9JQN - chains A and G of the 12 polymer chains in the assembly; structure by electron microscopy, 3.03 A resolution.

Chain A:
Molecule: V(D)J recombination-activating protein 1
From: Mus musculus
Notes: EC 3.1.-.-, 2.3.2.27
Reference sequence: P15919 (RAG1_MOUSE); residues 1-1040 here = UniProt positions 1-1040
Chain sequence (1040 residues; numbered 1 to 1040; the number before each row is that of its first residue):
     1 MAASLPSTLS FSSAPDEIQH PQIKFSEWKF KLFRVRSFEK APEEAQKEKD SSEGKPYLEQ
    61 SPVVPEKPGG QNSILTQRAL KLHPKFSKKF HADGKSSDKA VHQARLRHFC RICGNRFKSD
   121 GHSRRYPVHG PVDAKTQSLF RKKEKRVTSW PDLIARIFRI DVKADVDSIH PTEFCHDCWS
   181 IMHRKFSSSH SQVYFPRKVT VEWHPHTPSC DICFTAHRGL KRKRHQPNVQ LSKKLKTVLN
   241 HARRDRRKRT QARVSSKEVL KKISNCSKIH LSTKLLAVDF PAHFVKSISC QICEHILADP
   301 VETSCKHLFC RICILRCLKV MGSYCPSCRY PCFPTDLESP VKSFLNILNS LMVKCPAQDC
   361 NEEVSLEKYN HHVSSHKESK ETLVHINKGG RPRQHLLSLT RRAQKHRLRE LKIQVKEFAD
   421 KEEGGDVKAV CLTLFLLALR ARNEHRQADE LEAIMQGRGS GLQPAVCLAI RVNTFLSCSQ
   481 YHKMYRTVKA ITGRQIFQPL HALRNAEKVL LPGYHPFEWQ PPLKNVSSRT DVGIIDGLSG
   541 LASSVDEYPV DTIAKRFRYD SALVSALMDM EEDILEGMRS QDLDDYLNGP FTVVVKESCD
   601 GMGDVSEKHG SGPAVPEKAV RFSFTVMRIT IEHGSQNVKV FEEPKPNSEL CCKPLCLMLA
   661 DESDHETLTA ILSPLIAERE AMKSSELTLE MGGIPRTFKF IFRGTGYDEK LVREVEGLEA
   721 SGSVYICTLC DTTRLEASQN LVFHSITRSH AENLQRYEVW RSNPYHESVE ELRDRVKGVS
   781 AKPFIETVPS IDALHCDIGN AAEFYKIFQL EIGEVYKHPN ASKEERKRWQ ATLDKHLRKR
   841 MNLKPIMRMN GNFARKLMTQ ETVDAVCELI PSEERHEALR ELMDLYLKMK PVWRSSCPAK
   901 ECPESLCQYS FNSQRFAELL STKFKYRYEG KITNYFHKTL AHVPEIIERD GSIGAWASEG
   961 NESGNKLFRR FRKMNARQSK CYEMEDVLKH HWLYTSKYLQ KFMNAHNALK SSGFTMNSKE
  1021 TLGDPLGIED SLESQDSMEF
Not modelled in the structure: 1-460, 1009-1040
Ion coordination: Ca2+: Asp-600 (shared with 1 residue of chain F); Zn2+: Cys-727, Cys-730, His-937, His-942
Swiss-Prot annotation at these positions:
  - zinc finger: Cys-290 to Arg-329 (RING-type), Leu-351 to Lys-380 (RAG1-type)
  - DNA-binding region: Gly-389 to Gln-456 (NBD)
  - binding site (Zn(2+)): Cys-266, His-270, Cys-290, Cys-293, His-295, Cys-305, His-307, Cys-310, Cys-313, Cys-325, Cys-328, Cys-355, Cys-360, His-372, His-376
  - binding site (a divalent metal cation): Asp-600, Asp-708, Glu-962
  - site: Trp-893 (Essential for DNA hairpin formation, participates in base-stacking interactions near the cleavage site)
  - cross-link: Lys-233 (Glycyl lysine isopeptide (Lys-Gly) (interchain with G-Cter in ubiquitin))

Chain G:
Molecule: 15-nt DNA strand
Sequence (15 nucleotides; row label = number of the first residue in the row):
    27 ATTTGCATCA CTGTG
Ion coordination: Ca2+: DG41 (shared with 1 residue of chain C)

Chain A / chain G interface:
Pairs across the interface - 13 pairs, chain A then chain G:
  Tyr-485(A) / DG31(G)  hydrogen bond to the phosphate
  Lys-489(A) / DG31(G)  phosphate contact
  Gln-495(A) / DT30(G)  phosphate contact
  Pro-499(A) / DT30(G)  phosphate contact
  His-501(A) / DT29(G)  sugar contact
  His-501(A) / DT30(G)  salt bridge to the phosphate
  Lys-608(A) / DT38(G)  phosphate contact
  His-609(A) / DC37(G)  phosphate contact
  His-609(A) / DT38(G)  hydrogen bond to the phosphate
  Gly-610(A) / DC37(G)  phosphate contact
  Gln-978(A) / DC37(G)  sugar contact
  Gln-978(A) / DT38(G)  sugar contact
  Ser-979(A) / DA36(G)  base contact
Also at the interface, not in a pair above, chain A (13 interface residues in all): Ser-606, Ser-611, Lys-973
Also at the interface, not in a pair above, chain G (8 interface residues in all): DG39, DT40

In short:
Chain A and chain G form an interface of 13 and 8 residues respectively; the contacts include 2 hydrogen bonds
and 1 salt bridge. Polar pairs include Tyr-485(A)/DG31(G), His-609(A)/DT38(G) and His-501(A)/DT30(G).
Here chain A is V(D)J recombination-activating protein 1 (Mus musculus) and chain G is a 15-nt DNA strand.
Entry 9JQN (CryoEM structure of mouse RAG SEC-2DNA) was determined by electron microscopy (same publication as
9JPU, 9JPX, 9JTS and 9JTU).
